PDB entry 6PDZ | X-ray diffraction, 2.10 A resolution | chains B and A of the 4 polymer chains in the assembly

# Chain B (and A)
Molecule: Peroxisome proliferator-activated receptor gamma
From: Homo sapiens
Notes: chain A of this document is another copy of the same molecule, construct and numbering; everything in this record applies to it too
UniProtKB: P37231 (PPARG_HUMAN); residues 203-477 here correspond to UniProt positions 231-505 (UniProt number = residue number + 28)
Amino-acid sequence (275 residues; each row starts with the number of its first residue):
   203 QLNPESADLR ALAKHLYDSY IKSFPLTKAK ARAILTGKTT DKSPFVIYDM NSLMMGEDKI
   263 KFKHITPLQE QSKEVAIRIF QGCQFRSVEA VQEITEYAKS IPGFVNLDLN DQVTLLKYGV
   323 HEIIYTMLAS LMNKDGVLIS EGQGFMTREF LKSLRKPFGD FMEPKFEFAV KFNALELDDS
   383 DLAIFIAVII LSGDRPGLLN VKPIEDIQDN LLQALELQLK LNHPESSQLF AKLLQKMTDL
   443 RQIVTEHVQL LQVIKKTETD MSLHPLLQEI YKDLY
Not modelled in the structure: 262-274 (chain A: 203-206, 268-277, 460-464)
Covalent attachments: 2-chloro-5-nitro-N-(pyridin-4-yl)benzamide (EEY) linked to Cys285
Ligand contacts: 2-chloro-5-nitro-N-(pyridin-4-yl)benzamide (EEY): Ile281, Phe282, Gln286, His323, Tyr327, Phe363, Met364, Lys367, Val446, His449, Leu452, Tyr473, Leu476, Tyr477
Swiss-Prot annotation at these positions:
  - motif: Pro467 to Asp475 (9aaTAD)
  - binding site (rosiglitazone): Gln286 to Ser289, His323, His449, Tyr473
  - cross-link: Lys224 (Glycyl lysine isopeptide (Lys-Gly) (interchain with G-Cter in ubiquitin))
Reported in the primary citation:
  - conformationally variable residues (helix shift): Glu276 to Arg288
  - mutagenesis - Y327A, K367A: abolished binding to 2-chloro-5-nitro-N-(pyridin-4-yl)benzamide
  - mutagenesis - M364A: decreased binding to NCoR ID2 peptide
  - mutagenesis - R288A, M364A: abolished binding to NCoR RID
  - mutagenesis - Y477A: unchanged binding to 2-chloro-5-nitro-N-(pyridin-4-yl)benzamide
  - mutagenesis - H323A, Y327A, M364A, K367A, T461*, L476*, Y477A: abolished signaling in response to 2-chloro-5-nitro-N-(pyridin-4-yl)benzamide
  - mutagenesis - L476*, Y477A: abolished binding to T0070907
  - mutagenesis - H323A, Y327A, M364A, K367A, T461*, L476*, Y477A: abolished signaling in response to T0070907

# Interface between chain B and chain A
Pairs across the interface (30):
  Asp396(B) with Asp441(A)
  Gln410(B) with Gln437(A), hydrogen bond
  Asp411(B) with Gln430(A); Lys434(A), salt bridge
  Leu414(B) with Gln430(A); Ala433(A), hydrophobic; Gln437(A)
  Gln415(B) with Ser429(A), hydrogen bond; Gln430(A)
  Glu418(B) with Glu418(A); Gln430(A), hydrogen bond
  Ser429(B) with Gln415(A), hydrogen bond
  Gln430(B) with Asp411(A); Leu414(A); Gln415(A); Glu418(A), hydrogen bond; Phe432(A)
  Phe432(B) with Gln430(A); Ala433(A), hydrophobic
  Ala433(B) with Phe432(A), hydrophobic; Leu436(A), hydrophobic
  Lys434(B) with Asp411(A), salt bridge
  Leu436(B) with Ala433(A), hydrophobic; Leu436(A), hydrophobic
  Gln437(B) with Gln410(A), hydrogen bond
  Thr440(B) with Thr440(A), hydrogen bond; Arg443(A)
  Asp441(B) with Asp396(A)
  Arg443(B) with Thr440(A)
  Thr447(B) with Thr447(A)
Also at the interface, not in a pair above, chain B (19 interface residues in all): Met439, Gln444
Also at the interface, not in a pair above, chain A (18 interface residues in all): Gln444

# Overview
Chain B and chain A form an interface of 19 and 18 residues respectively, with 7 hydrogen bonds and 2 salt
bridges. Among the polar pairs are Asp411(B)-Lys434(A), Gln410(B)-Gln437(A) and Gln415(B)-Ser429(A). The paper
reports that H323A, Y327A and M364A of chain B, among others, abolish signaling in response to
2-chloro-5-nitro-N-(pyridin-4-yl)benzamide; conformational variability at Glu276(B); 8 substitutions were
tested in all.
Both chains are Peroxisome proliferator-activated receptor gamma (Homo sapiens). Entry 6PDZ (Crystal structure
of PPARgamma ligand binding domain in complex with SMRT peptide and inverse agonist T0070907) was determined
by X-ray diffraction together with 6ONI and 6ONJ from the same study.
